Entry 8XUV (electron microscopy, 3.60 A resolution); this record covers chains B and H of the 12 polymer chains in the assembly.

== Chain B (and H) ==
Name: NRC2
Source organism: Solanum lycopersicum
Notes: chain H of this document is another copy of the same molecule, construct and numbering; everything in this record applies to it too
UniProt: A0A3Q7IF17 (A0A3Q7IF17_SOLLC); residues 1-885 here = UniProt positions 1-885
Chain sequence (885 residues; each row starts with the number of its first residue):
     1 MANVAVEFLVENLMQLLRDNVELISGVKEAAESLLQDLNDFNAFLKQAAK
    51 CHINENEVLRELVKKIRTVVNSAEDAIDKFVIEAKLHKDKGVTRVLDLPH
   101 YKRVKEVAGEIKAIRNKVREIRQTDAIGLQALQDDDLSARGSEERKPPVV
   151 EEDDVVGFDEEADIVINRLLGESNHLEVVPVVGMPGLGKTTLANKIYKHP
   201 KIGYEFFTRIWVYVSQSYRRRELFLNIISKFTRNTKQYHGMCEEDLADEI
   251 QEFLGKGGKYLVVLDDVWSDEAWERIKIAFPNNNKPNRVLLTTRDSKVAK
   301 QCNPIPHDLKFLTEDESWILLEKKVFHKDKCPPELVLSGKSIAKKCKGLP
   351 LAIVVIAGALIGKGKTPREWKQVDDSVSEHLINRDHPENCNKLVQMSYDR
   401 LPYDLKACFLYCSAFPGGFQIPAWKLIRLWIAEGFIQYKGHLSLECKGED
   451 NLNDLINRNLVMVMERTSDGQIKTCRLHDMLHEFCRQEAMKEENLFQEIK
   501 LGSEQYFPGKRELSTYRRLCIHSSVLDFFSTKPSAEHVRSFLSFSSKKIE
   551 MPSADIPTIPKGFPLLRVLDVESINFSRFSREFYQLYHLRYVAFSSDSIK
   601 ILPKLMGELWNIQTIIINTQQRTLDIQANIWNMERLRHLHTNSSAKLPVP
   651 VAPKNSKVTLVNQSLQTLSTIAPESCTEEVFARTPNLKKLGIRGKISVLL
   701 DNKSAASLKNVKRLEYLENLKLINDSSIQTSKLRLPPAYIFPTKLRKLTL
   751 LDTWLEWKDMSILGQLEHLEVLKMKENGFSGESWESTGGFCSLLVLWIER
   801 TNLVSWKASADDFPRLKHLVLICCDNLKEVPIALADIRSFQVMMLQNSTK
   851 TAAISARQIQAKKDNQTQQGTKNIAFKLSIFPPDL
Residues lining bound ligands:
  - ADP (adenosine-5'-diphosphate): Glu152, Asp154, Val155, Val156, Phe158, Gly186, Leu187, Gly188, Lys189, Thr190, Thr191, Leu312, Leu320, Pro350, Leu351, Val354, Met462, His478
  - inositol hexakisphosphate (IHP): Thr467, Ser468, Lys473, Lys689, Lys721, Lys747, Lys773, Lys775, Trp797

== How chain B and chain H interact ==
Pairs across the interface (34):
  Arg18(B) - Lys712(H)
  Arg18(B) - Tyr739(H)  hydrogen bond (side chain-backbone)
  Arg18(B) - Phe741(H)
  Arg18(B) - Thr743(H)  hydrogen bond
  Gln36(B) - Gln765(H)
  Leu129(B) - Asp811(H)
  Gln133(B) - Asp811(H)
  Glu144(B) - Glu144(H)
  Glu144(B) - Lys146(H)  salt bridge
  His441(B) - His441(H)
  Pro650(B) - Lys657(H)  hydrogen bond (backbone-side chain)
  Lys657(B) - Val649(H)
  Lys657(B) - Pro650(H)  hydrogen bond (side chain-backbone)
  Lys657(B) - Glu679(H)
  Lys657(B) - Arg683(H)
  Val658(B) - Glu678(H)
  Val658(B) - Arg713(H)
  Thr659(B) - Thr659(H)
  Thr659(B) - Val661(H)
  Val661(B) - Val661(H)  hydrophobic
  Gln663(B) - Gln663(H)  hydrogen bond
  Gln663(B) - Pro685(H)
  Glu678(B) - Val658(H)
  Glu679(B) - Lys657(H)
  Pro685(B) - Gln663(H)
  Lys712(B) - Arg18(H)
  Glu715(B) - Tyr438(H)
  Tyr739(B) - Arg18(H)  hydrogen bond (backbone-side chain)
  Phe741(B) - Arg18(H)
  Thr743(B) - Arg18(H)
  Lys744(B) - Tyr438(H)
  Lys744(B) - Gly440(H)
  Gln765(B) - Gln36(H)
  Asp811(B) - Gln133(H)
Also at the interface, not in a pair above, chain B (35 interface residues in all): Met14, Leu17, Glu32, Leu35, Lys146, Tyr438, Val649, Ser656, Ala682, Arg683, Tyr716, Glu767
Also at the interface, not in a pair above, chain H (36 interface residues in all): Met14, Leu17, Glu32, Leu35, Val651, Ala682, Asn686, Glu715, Ile740, Pro742

== In short ==
35 residues of chain B face 36 of chain H across their interface; the contacts include 6 hydrogen bonds and 1
salt bridge. Among the polar pairs are Glu144(B)-Lys146(H), Arg18(B)-Tyr739(H) and Arg18(B)-Thr743(H). Chain B
binds inositol hexakisphosphate and ADP.
Both chains are NRC2 (Solanum lycopersicum). Entry 8XUV (Cryo-EM structure of tomato NRC2 filament) was
determined by electron microscopy together with 8XUO and 8XUQ from the same study.
